Entry 2KEI (solution NMR); this record covers chains A and D of the 4 polymer chains in the assembly.

== Chain A ==
Molecule: Lactose operon repressor
Source organism: Escherichia coli
Reference sequence: P03023 (LACI_ECOLI); residues 1-62 here = UniProt positions 1-62
Chain sequence (62 residues; numbered 1 to 62; the number before each row is that of its first residue):
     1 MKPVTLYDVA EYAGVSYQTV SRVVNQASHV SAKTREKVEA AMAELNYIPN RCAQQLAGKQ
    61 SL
Differences from the reference sequence: engineered mutation Cys52 (Val in P03023)
Swiss-Prot annotation at these positions:
  - DNA-binding region: Leu6 to Asn25 (H-T-H motif)
Reported in the primary citation:
  - binding site for the 23-nt DNA strand: Leu6, Tyr7, Ser16, Tyr17, Gln18, Thr19, Ser21, Arg22, Asn25, His29, Val30, Ser31, Thr34, Leu56
  - specificity-determining residues: Tyr17, Gln18, Arg22

== Chain D ==
Molecule: 23-nt DNA strand
Sequence (23 nucleotides; each row starts with the number of its first residue; note: 1 number in that range is skipped by the numbering (no residue carries it; nothing is unmodelled there); numbers below 1 keep their minus sign (DA-1 is residue -1)):
    -1 A
     1 AATTGTTATC CGCTCACAAT TC

== Interface between chain A and chain D ==
Pairs across the interface (26):
  Thr5(A) - DG12(D)  phosphate contact
  Thr5(A) - DC13(D)  phosphate contact
  Leu6(A) - DG12(D)  sugar contact
  Leu6(A) - DC13(D)  phosphate contact
  Leu6(A) - DT14(D)  base contact
  Tyr7(A) - DG12(D)  base contact
  Tyr7(A) - DC13(D)  base contact
  Tyr17(A) - DT14(D)  base contact
  Gln18(A) - DC15(D)  base contact
  Gln18(A) - DA16(D)  base contact
  Ser21(A) - DC13(D)  sugar contact
  Ser21(A) - DT14(D)  phosphate contact
  Asn25(A) - DT14(D)  phosphate contact
  Asn25(A) - DC15(D)  phosphate contact
  Tyr47(A) - DC13(D)  phosphate contact
  Ile48(A) - DC13(D)  phosphate contact
  Pro49(A) - DC13(D)  phosphate contact
  Asn50(A) - DG12(D)  phosphate contact
  Asn50(A) - DC13(D)  phosphate contact
  Ala53(A) - DG12(D)  base contact
  Ala53(A) - DC13(D)  sugar contact
  Gln54(A) - DC13(D)  sugar contact
  Gln54(A) - DT14(D)  phosphate contact
  Leu56(A) - DG12(D)  base contact
  Ala57(A) - DC13(D)  base contact
  Ala57(A) - DT14(D)  sugar contact
Interface residues without a listed pair, chain A (16 interface residues in all): Gly58

== Overview ==
16 residues of chain A and 5 residues of chain D are in contact. The paper reports a binding site for the
23-nt DNA strand at Leu6(A), Tyr7(A) and Ser16(A) among others; specificity determinants Tyr17(A), Gln18(A)
and Arg22(A).
Chain A is Lactose operon repressor (Escherichia coli) and chain D is a 23-nt DNA strand; the structure,
Refined Solution Structure of a Dimer of LAC repressor DNA-Binding domain complexed to its natural operator
..., was determined by solution NMR (same publication as 2KEJ and 2KEK).
